PDB entry 9ERI | electron microscopy, 3.30 A resolution | chains B and D of the 6 polymer chains in the assembly

# Chain B
Protein: Na(+)-translocating ferredoxin:NAD(+) oxidoreductase complex subunit B
Source organism: Acetobacterium woodii DSM 1030
Notes: EC 7.2.1.2
UniProtKB: H6LC27 (RNFB_ACEWD); numbering as in UniProt (aligned over 1-333)
Chain sequence (333 residues; numbered 1 to 333; the number before each row is that of its first residue):
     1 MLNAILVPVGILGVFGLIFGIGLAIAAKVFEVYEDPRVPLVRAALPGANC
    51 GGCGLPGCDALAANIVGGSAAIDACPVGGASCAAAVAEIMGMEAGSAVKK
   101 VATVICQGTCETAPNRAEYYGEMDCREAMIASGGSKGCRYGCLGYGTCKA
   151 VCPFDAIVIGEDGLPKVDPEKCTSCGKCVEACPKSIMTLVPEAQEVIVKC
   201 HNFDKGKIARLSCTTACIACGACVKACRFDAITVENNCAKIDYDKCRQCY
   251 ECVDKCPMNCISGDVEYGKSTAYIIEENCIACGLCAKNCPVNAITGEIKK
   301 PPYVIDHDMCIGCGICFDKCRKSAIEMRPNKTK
Metal / ion sites: 4Fe-4S cluster Fe site 1: C50, C53, C58, C75; 4Fe-4S cluster Fe site 2: C106, C138, C200, C213; 4Fe-4S cluster Fe site 3: C125, C142, C148, C182; 4Fe-4S cluster Fe site 4: C152, C172, C175, C178; 4Fe-4S cluster Fe site 5: C217, C220, C223, C256, C260; 4Fe-4S cluster Fe site 6: C227, C246, C249, C252; 4Fe-4S cluster Fe site 7: C279, C282, C320; 4Fe-4S cluster Fe site 8: C289, C313
Ligand contacts:
  - 4Fe-4S cluster (SF4), molecule 1: L45, P46, G47, A48, N49, C50, C53, G57, C58, L61, C75, P76, V77
  - 4Fe-4S cluster (SF4), molecule 2: A102, C152, P153, F154, A156, I157, V167, K171, C172, T173, S174, C175, G176, K177, C178, L189
  - 4Fe-4S cluster (SF4), molecule 3: C106, Q107, G108, A113, K136, C138, Y140, G141, K199, C200, H201, N202, S212, C213, T215, A216
  - 4Fe-4S cluster (SF4), molecule 4: C125, C142, L143, G144, Y145, G146, T147, C148, P165, C182, P183, K184, I186, M187
  - 4Fe-4S cluster (SF4), molecule 5: V196, C227, F229, A231, I232, I241, C246, R247, Q248, C249, Y250, E251, C252
  - 4Fe-4S cluster (SF4), molecule 6: V198, C217, I218, A219, C220, G221, A222, C223, V234, A239, K255, C256, P257, M258, C260, I261
  - 4Fe-4S cluster (SF4), molecule 7: I274, C279, C282, G283, L284, C285, Y303, K319, C320, R321
  - 4Fe-4S cluster (SF4), molecule 8: C289, P290, C310, I311, C313, I315, C316
Swiss-Prot annotation at these positions:
  - region: M1 to A27 (Hydrophobic)
  - binding site ([4Fe-4S] cluster): C50, C53, C58, C75, C138, C142, C148, C152, C172, C175, C178, C182, C217, C220, C223, C227, C246, C249, C252, C256 and 8 more in UniProt

# Chain D
Protein: Na(+)-translocating ferredoxin:NAD(+) oxidoreductase complex subunit D
Source organism: Acetobacterium woodii DSM 1030
Notes: EC 7.2.1.2
UniProtKB: H6LC31 (RNFD_ACEWD); residues 1-318 here = UniProt positions 1-318
Chain sequence (318 residues; row label = number of the first residue in the row):
     1 MNELNLTVSSSPHIRAKHSTASIMQNVIIALLPALAVAGYVFGLWALALV
    51 AICVISSVATEAVIQKLLKKPITVNDWSAVVTGVLLAFNLPINAPWWIGV
   101 VGSVFAIAIVKQCFGGLGQNFINPALAARAFLLASWPGHMTSTAYIPLTD
   151 TVTTATPLALLKAGETGSMPSTLDLFTGLNGVYGCIGEISALALLIGGLY
   201 LIYKGIISWRIPTIYLLTIAIFALLVGQDPIVHMVSGGVMLGAFFMATDY
   251 ASSPVTAKGQIIYAIGCGLITMIIRLYGGYPEGCSYSILLMNVATPLIER
   301 FTKERIYGVTKIKKEAKA
Covalent attachments: flavin mononucleotide (FMN) linked to T156
Ligand contacts:
  - FMN (flavin mononucleotide): N89, L126, R129, L133, T143, P157, L158, A159, Y183, G184, C185, E188, G237, G238, L241, G242, M246, Y280, P281, E282, G283, C284, S285, Y286
  - riboflavin (RBF): I23, M24, V27, V81, T82, L85, K111, L117, G118, N120, N123, P124, A125, I206, I207, F245, M246, T248, D249, Y250, A251
Swiss-Prot annotation at these positions:
  - modified residue: T156 (FMN phosphoryl threonine)
From the paper describing this entry:
  - binding site for riboflavin: N123, D249
  - binding site for flavin mononucleotide: T156
  - mutagenesis - N123A, D249A: abolished growth
  - mutagenesis - N123A, D249A: abolished catalytic activity
  - mutagenesis - F245A: unchanged growth

# Interface between chain B and chain D
Residue-residue contacts (11):
  R116(B) with N5(D)
  A117(B) with L6(D); V8(D), hydrophobic
  E118(B) with N5(D); L6(D), hydrogen bond (backbone-backbone); T7(D); V8(D), hydrogen bond (backbone-backbone)
  Y119(B) with V8(D)
  Y120(B) with V8(D), hydrogen bond (backbone-backbone)
  I130(B) with S10(D)
  A131(B) with V8(D)
Also at the interface, not in a pair above, chain B (8 interface residues in all): S132
Also at the interface, not in a pair above, chain D (7 interface residues in all): L4, S9

# In short
The interface between chain B and chain D involves 8 residues on one side and 7 on the other, with 3 hydrogen
bonds. Backbone hydrogen bonds pair E118(B)-L6(D), E118(B)-V8(D) and Y120(B)-V8(D). The paper reports a
binding site for riboflavin at N123(D) and D249(D); N123A and D249A of chain D abolish growth.
Chain B is Na(+)-translocating ferredoxin:NAD(+) oxidoreductase complex subunit B and chain D is
Na(+)-translocating ferredoxin:NAD(+) oxidoreductase complex subunit D, both from Acetobacterium woodii DSM
1030; the structure, Cryo-EM structure of sodium pumping Rnf complex from Acetobacterium woodii bound to NADH,
was determined by electron microscopy together with 9ERJ, 9ERK and 9ERL from the same study.
